9MTW - chain A; structure by X-ray diffraction, 1.60 A resolution.

[Chain A]
Molecule: Beta-lactamase
From: Acinetobacter baumannii
Notes: EC 3.5.2.6
UniProtKB: Q9L4R5 (Q9L4R5_ACIBA); residues 2-361 here correspond to UniProt positions 24-383 (UniProt number = residue number + 22)
Sequence (360 residues; numbered 2 to 361; the number before each row is that of its first residue):
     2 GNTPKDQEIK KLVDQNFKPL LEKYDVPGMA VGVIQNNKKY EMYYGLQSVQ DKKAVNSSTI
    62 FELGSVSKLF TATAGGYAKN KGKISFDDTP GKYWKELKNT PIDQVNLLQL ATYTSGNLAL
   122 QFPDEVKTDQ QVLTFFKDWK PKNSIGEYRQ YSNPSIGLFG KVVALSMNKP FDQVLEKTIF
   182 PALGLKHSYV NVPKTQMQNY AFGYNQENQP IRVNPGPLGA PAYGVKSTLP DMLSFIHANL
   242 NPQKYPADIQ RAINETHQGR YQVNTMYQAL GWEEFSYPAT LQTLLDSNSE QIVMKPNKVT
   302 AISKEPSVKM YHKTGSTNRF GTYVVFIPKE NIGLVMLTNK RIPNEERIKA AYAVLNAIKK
Not modelled in the structure: 2, 214-215
Covalent attachments: ERTAPENEM, bound form PRE-ISOMERIZED (1RG) linked to Ser-66
Ligand contacts: ERTAPENEM, bound form PRE-ISOMERIZED (1RG; (4R,5S)-3-({(3S,5S)-5-[(3-carboxyphenyl)carbamoyl]pyrrolidin-3-yl}sulfanyl)-5-[(1S,2R)-1-formyl-2-hydroxypropyl]-4-methyl-4,5-dihydro-1H-pyrrole-2-carboxylic acid): Lys-69, Leu-121, Gln-122, Phe-123, Asp-125, Tyr-152, Asn-154, Ala-223, Tyr-224, Met-295, Gly-316, Ser-317, Thr-318, Asn-319, Arg-342, Asn-345

[Overview]
ERTAPENEM, bound form PRE-ISOMERIZED is covalently linked to Ser-66.
Chain A is Beta-lactamase (Acinetobacter baumannii); the structure, Crystal structure of ADC-1-ertapenem
complex, was determined by X-ray diffraction, deposited together with 9MTU and 9MTV.
